PDB entry 8BRI | electron microscopy, 3.90 A resolution | chains D and G of the 7 polymer chains in the assembly

[Chain D]
Molecule: Chemotaxis protein PomA
From: Vibrio alginolyticus
UniProtKB: O06873 (POMA_VIBAL); residue numbers follow UniProt; this construct covers 1-253
Chain sequence (253 residues; each row starts with the number of its first residue):
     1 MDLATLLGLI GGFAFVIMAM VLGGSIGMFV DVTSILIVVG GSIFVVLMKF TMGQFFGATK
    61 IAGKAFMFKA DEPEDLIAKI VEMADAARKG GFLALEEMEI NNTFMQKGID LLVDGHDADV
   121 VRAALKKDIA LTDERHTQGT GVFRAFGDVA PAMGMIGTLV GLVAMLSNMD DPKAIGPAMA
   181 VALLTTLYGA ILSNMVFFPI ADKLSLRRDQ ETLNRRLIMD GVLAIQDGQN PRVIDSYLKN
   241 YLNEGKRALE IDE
Not modelled in the structure: 244-253

[Chain G]
Molecule: Flagellar motor protein
From: Vibrio alginolyticus
UniProtKB: A0A2I3CFY6 (A0A2I3CFY6_VIBAX); residues 1-315 here = UniProt positions 1-315
Chain sequence (315 residues; each row starts with the number of its first residue):
     1 MDDEDNKCDC PPPGLPLWMG TFADLMSLLM CFFVLLLSFS EMDVLKFKQI AGSMKFAFGV
    61 QNQLEVKDIP KGTSIIAQEF RPGRPEPTPI DVIMQQTMDI TQQTLEFHEG ESERAGGTKR
   121 DEGKLTGGQS PETSTQNNES AEADMQQQQS KEMSQEMETL MESIKKALER EIEQGAIEVE
   181 NLGQQIVIRM REKGAFPEGS AFLQPKFRPL VRQIAELVKD VPGIVRVSGH TDNRPLDSEL
   241 YRSNWDLSSQ RAVSVAQEME KVRGFSHQRL RVRGMADTEP LLPNDSDENR ALNRRVEISI
   301 MQGEPLYSEE VPVIQ
Not modelled in the structure: 1-10, 62-315

[Interface between chain D and chain G]
Contacting residue pairs (11; chain D residue first):
  Val-163(D) / Phe-58(G)  hydrophobic
  Leu-166(D) / Met-54(G)  hydrophobic
  Leu-166(D) / Lys-55(G)
  Leu-166(D) / Phe-58(G)  hydrophobic
  Ser-167(D) / Lys-55(G)
  Asn-168(D) / Lys-55(G)
  Met-169(D) / Phe-47(G)  hydrophobic
  Met-169(D) / Ala-51(G)  hydrophobic
  Met-169(D) / Lys-55(G)
  Asp-171(D) / Phe-47(G)
  Pro-172(D) / Phe-47(G)
Also at the interface, not in a pair above, chain D (9 interface residues in all): Arg-144, Asp-170
Also at the interface, not in a pair above, chain G (7 interface residues in all): Pro-12, Val-60

[Overview]
9 residues of chain D and 7 residues of chain G are in contact.
Chain D is Chemotaxis protein PomA and chain G is Flagellar motor protein, both from Vibrio alginolyticus; the
structure, VaPomAB MSP1D1 nanodisc, was determined by electron microscopy, deposited together with 8BRD.
